8K98 - chains A and C of the 4 polymer chains in the assembly; structure by electron microscopy, 2.90 A resolution.

Chain A:
Protein: a protein
From: Bacillus halotolerans
Amino-acid sequence (264 residues; numbered 1 to 264; the number before each row is that of its first residue):
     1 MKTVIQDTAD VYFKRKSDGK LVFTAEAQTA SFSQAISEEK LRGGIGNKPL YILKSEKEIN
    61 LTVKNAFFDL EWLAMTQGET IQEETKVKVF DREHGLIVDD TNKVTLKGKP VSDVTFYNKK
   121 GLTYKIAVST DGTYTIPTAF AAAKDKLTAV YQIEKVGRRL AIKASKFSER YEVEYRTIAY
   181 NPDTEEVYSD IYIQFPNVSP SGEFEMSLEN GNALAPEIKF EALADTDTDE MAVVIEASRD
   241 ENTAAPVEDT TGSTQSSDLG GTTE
Not modelled in the structure: 1-3, 35-50, 75-167, 181-189, 212-214, 237-264

Chain C:
Protein: a protein
From: Bacillus halotolerans
Amino-acid sequence (1005 residues; each row starts with the number of its first residue):
     1 MVKVDLESKR YGEKLKEVFL MLDNNVVECI KEITESSRNG KLVFFVGAGV STLSDYPQWW
    61 RLVDKYHEEL YGSPKKGNYS SDEYLRIPQI FYNVKGEMAF DGILKDFFQV DKPTNPIHDK
   121 ILAMNPAHVI TTNYDNLIDT ACWKRGKYFS VISAEEDVAN ATSSRYLLKV HGDFRKGFKG
   181 ENVVLKEDDY LNYDQNYPLI SNLMKTIIAT HTIVFIGYGL GDYNINMLLN WVRKLQKDSF
   241 HKPFFIRTDP SPIENETLIY YENKGLRIID AASLIDSNEY DYLERYSAVM DLLIESQENK
   301 FITKDDEVID YIYGKISPLF ALQYIRKIDL KHVFEYDYHF EVNGTVVRHK NKGFGYMERF
   361 FELKESCDER SKLSKKQYER FNALFNFFEK NGVICMAKDA GTLNTSIEIN SLAYHGKYDV
   421 MKKFIEEQSV SIEDDYKKAF FLACLGRWEE SYDLYSNIIL NSIDESNGCV YYLSQINRYR
   481 IYQSITQAVT QFNGLGLLTF GRHYKPFTDE FLARIEREMT NFNIDDLFNG MPFEFQKKYK
   541 ILEFLSDNQF LYDDTVKLFE LTNKVRSEMS EGSYSFGMSS DIVVLLRLYD NLRFLYENCL
   601 WSVSFHEFHQ YIRNSMSLLI EKAEYERTRD IDELGFSFFG KKSGFFMEYY DFVNISRHFK
   661 IDDIKNLERS CSIDKIRFGE QEKIEEYLVG IAEEITKQFS ANGMNVVFYT QFISEAKAAL
   721 YFAKYVKLSE EGLGKIVKAL LFYFPERDLD IGKRYVWLER LTKCNELPKS IISIIDDFLV
   781 LQAEKHIDQN YSEVSSNGLY SRDYGALIKH FEKNFISKRL SEITLCLTQD KQKQIDFLFK
   841 LLPLLSTNAK SHLLSFKSVE NINDLMNGIR IGLIDEFTPE HEELIIEYLE TRKVNYIVEK
   901 EKGIQTFSSN DYMSTFGIWY FLEEINNSKM EEFIGMDDQY DFFVDPENFD YKKFIPSWLK
   961 NYNDKLLGKI AGNKHMKHHV IEVLKERVKN SNDKRYLEIL MNYFI
Not modelled in the structure: 1-303, 350-352, 641-642
What the authors report for this chain:
  - mutagenesis - L495G/L497G/L498G, Y574G/F576G: abolished catalytic activity with a protein (chain A)

Interface between chain A and chain C:
Contacting residue pairs - 20 pairs, chain A then chain C:
  Ile5(A) - Ser637(C)
  Ile5(A) - Phe638(C)
  Asp7(A) - Ser575(C)
  Asp7(A) - Phe576(C)
  Asp7(A) - Gly577(C)  hydrogen bond (backbone-backbone)
  Thr8(A) - Gly577(C)
  Ala27(A) - Phe576(C)
  Gln28(A) - Tyr574(C)
  Gln28(A) - Ser575(C)
  Gln28(A) - Phe576(C)  hydrogen bond (backbone-backbone)
  Thr29(A) - Ser573(C)
  Thr29(A) - Tyr574(C)
  Thr29(A) - Phe576(C)
  Ala30(A) - Ser573(C)
  Ala30(A) - Tyr574(C)  hydrogen bond (backbone-backbone)
  Ala30(A) - Phe576(C)
  Phe32(A) - Leu634(C)  hydrophobic
  Phe32(A) - Phe638(C)  hydrophobic
  Ile193(A) - Phe638(C)  hydrophobic
  Val234(A) - Leu634(C)  hydrophobic
Interface residues without a listed pair, chain A (14 interface residues in all): Ala9, Ser31, Ile59, Ala232
Interface residues without a listed pair, chain C (11 interface residues in all): Asp632, Phe639, Gly640
Interface features reported in the paper:
  - specific contacts: Ala30(A)-Tyr574(C) (hydrophobic contact), Phe32(A)-Tyr574(C) (pi stacking)
  - interface residues, chain C: Ser570(C), Tyr574(C)

Overview:
14 residues of chain A face 11 of chain C across their interface; the contacts include 3 hydrogen bonds. The
backbones hydrogen-bond at Asp7(A)-Gly577(C), Gln28(A)-Phe576(C) and Ala30(A)-Tyr574(C). The paper describes a
hydrophobic contact between Ala30(A) and Tyr574(C); pi stacking between Phe32(A) and Tyr574(C). The paper
reports that L495G/L497G/L498G and Y574G/F576G of chain C abolish catalytic activity with a protein (chain A);
interface residues Ser570(C) and Tyr574(C).
Chain A is a protein and chain C is a protein, both from Bacillus halotolerans; the structure, Cryo-EM
structure of DSR2-TTP, was determined by electron microscopy together with 8K9A, 8W56, 8WKN and 8XKN from the
same study.
